PDB entry 6HEA | electron microscopy, 7.04 A resolution (low resolution: residue-level contacts below are approximate; hydrogen-bond / salt-bridge calls are withheld) | chains I and J of the 34 polymer chains in the assembly

[Chain I (and J)]
Name: Proteasome-activating nucleotidase
From: Archaeoglobus fulgidus DSM 4304
Notes: chain J of this document is another copy of the same molecule, construct and numbering; everything in this record applies to it too
Reference sequence: O28303 (PAN_ARCFU); numbering as in UniProt (aligned over 9-398)
Sequence (390 residues; each row starts with the number of its first residue):
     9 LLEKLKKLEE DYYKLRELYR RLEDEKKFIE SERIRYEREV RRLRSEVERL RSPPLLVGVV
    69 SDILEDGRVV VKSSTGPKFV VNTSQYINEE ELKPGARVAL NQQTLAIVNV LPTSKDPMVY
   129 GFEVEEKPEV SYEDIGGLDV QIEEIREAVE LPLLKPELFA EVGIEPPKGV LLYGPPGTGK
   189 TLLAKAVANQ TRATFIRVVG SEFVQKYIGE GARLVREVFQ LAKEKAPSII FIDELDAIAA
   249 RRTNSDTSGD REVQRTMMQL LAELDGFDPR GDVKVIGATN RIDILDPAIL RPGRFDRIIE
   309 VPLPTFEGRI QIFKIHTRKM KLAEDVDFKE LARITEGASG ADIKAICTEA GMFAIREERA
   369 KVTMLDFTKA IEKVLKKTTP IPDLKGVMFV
Bound ions: Mg2+: Thr189 (together with ATP)
Residues lining bound ligands:
  - ATP (adenosine-5'-triphosphate), molecule 1: Glu137, Val138, Gly144, Leu146, Pro183, Pro184, Gly185, Thr186, Gly187, Lys188, Thr189, Leu190, Glu242, Ile320, His324, Gly348, Ala349, Lys352
  - ATP, molecule 2: Lys176, Leu269, Asp273, Gly274, Ala296, Arg299, Gly301, Arg302
UniProt features mapped onto this chain:
  - region: Met396 to Val398 (Docks into pockets in the proteasome alpha-ring to cause gate opening)
  - binding site (ATP): Gly185 to Leu190, His324

[Interface between chain I and chain J]
Residue-residue contacts - 113 pairs, chain I then chain J:
  Arg59(I) - Arg76(J)
  Pro61(I) - Arg76(J)
  Pro61(I) - Thr112(J)
  Pro61(I) - Leu113(J)
  Pro62(I) - Thr112(J)
  Pro62(I) - Leu113(J)
  Leu63(I) - Arg76(J)
  Leu63(I) - Phe87(J)
  Leu63(I) - Val88(J)
  Leu64(I) - Pro85(J)
  Leu64(I) - Lys86(J)
  Leu64(I) - Phe87(J)
  Val65(I) - Lys86(J)
  Val65(I) - Val88(J)
  Ser82(I) - Lys86(J)
  Gln110(I) - Phe87(J)
  Gln110(I) - Leu113(J)
  Leu119(I) - Leu72(J)
  Ser122(I) - Asp70(J)
  Lys123(I) - Asp70(J)
  Lys123(I) - Lys86(J)
  Asp124(I) - Ser69(J)
  Asp124(I) - Lys80(J)
  Asp124(I) - Lys86(J)
  Pro125(I) - Ser69(J)
  Pro125(I) - Asp70(J)
  Met126(I) - Val67(J)
  Met126(I) - Val68(J)
  Met126(I) - Ser69(J)
  Met126(I) - Pro102(J)
  Val127(I) - Pro102(J)
  Phe130(I) - Pro102(J)
  Glu131(I) - Arg224(J)
  Glu131(I) - Asp276(J)
  Glu133(I) - Phe275(J)
  Glu133(I) - Pro277(J)
  Glu137(I) - Lys176(J)
  Pro184(I) - Ala296(J)
  Pro184(I) - Arg299(J)
  Gly185(I) - Arg299(J)
  Thr189(I) - Gly274(J)
  Lys193(I) - Phe275(J)
  Phe203(I) - Phe275(J)
  Arg205(I) - Phe275(J)
  Val207(I) - Arg224(J)
  Ser209(I) - Ala220(J)
  Ser209(I) - Arg263(J)
  Ser209(I) - Gln267(J)
  Glu210(I) - Arg224(J)
  Glu210(I) - Gln267(J)
  Val212(I) - Ile216(J)
  Val212(I) - Gly217(J)
  Gln213(I) - Ile216(J)
  Gln213(I) - Gly217(J)
  Gln213(I) - Glu218(J)
  Gln213(I) - Arg221(J)
  Lys214(I) - Tyr215(J)
  Lys214(I) - Ile216(J)
  Lys214(I) - Glu218(J)
  Asp241(I) - Phe275(J)
  Glu242(I) - Met266(J)
  Ala245(I) - Met266(J)
  Ile246(I) - Arg263(J)
  Ala248(I) - Ser253(J)
  Arg249(I) - Ser253(J)
  Arg250(I) - Asp254(J)
  Thr251(I) - Asp254(J)
  Asp254(I) - Asp254(J)
  Thr255(I) - Asp254(J)
  Thr255(I) - Thr255(J)
  Asp258(I) - Thr255(J)
  Asp258(I) - Ser256(J)
  Asp258(I) - Glu260(J)
  Asp258(I) - Arg263(J)
  Val261(I) - Ile216(J)
  Val261(I) - Arg263(J)
  Gln262(I) - Arg263(J)
  Asn288(I) - Met266(J)
  Arg289(I) - Thr251(J)
  Ile292(I) - Thr251(J)
  His324(I) - Glu173(J)
  Lys327(I) - Ile172(J)
  Lys327(I) - Glu173(J)
  Met328(I) - Val170(J)
  Met328(I) - Gly171(J)
  Met328(I) - Glu173(J)
  Lys329(I) - Ala168(J)
  Lys329(I) - Glu169(J)
  Lys329(I) - Val170(J)
  Lys329(I) - Gly171(J)
  Ala349(I) - Pro300(J)
  Ala349(I) - Gly301(J)
  Asp350(I) - Pro300(J)
  Lys352(I) - Glu173(J)
  Lys352(I) - Pro174(J)
  Lys352(I) - Lys176(J)
  Lys352(I) - Asp304(J)
  Ala353(I) - Pro300(J)
  Cys355(I) - Glu173(J)
  Thr356(I) - Ile172(J)
  Thr356(I) - Glu173(J)
  Thr356(I) - Asp304(J)
  Glu357(I) - Arg305(J)
  Gly359(I) - Ile172(J)
  Met360(I) - Pro175(J)
  Met360(I) - Arg305(J)
  Ile363(I) - Leu166(J)
  Ile363(I) - Ile172(J)
  Arg364(I) - Glu152(J)
  Arg364(I) - Glu155(J)
  Arg364(I) - Arg305(J)
  Lys381(I) - Ile306(J)
  Lys385(I) - Ile306(J)
Interface residues without a listed pair, chain I (72 interface residues in all): Ser60, Thr83, Arg105, Ala107, Pro120, Phe239, Glu260, Ala368
Interface residues without a listed pair, chain J (63 interface residues in all): Val78, Gly84, Asn90, Gly103, Leu159, Phe167, Arg259, Leu269, Glu271, Pro295

[In short]
72 residues of chain I face 63 of chain J across their interface. Chain I binds ATP. From UniProt: 7
ATP-binding residues on chain I.
Chain I and chain J are both Proteasome-activating nucleotidase (Archaeoglobus fulgidus DSM 4304); the
structure, PAN-proteasome in state 3, was determined by electron microscopy, deposited together with 6HE5,
6HE7, 6HE8, 6HE9, 6HEC and 6HED.
